Entry 7VAN (electron microscopy, 3.00 A resolution); this record covers chains G and H of the 12 polymer chains in the assembly.

== Chain G ==
Molecule: V-type ATP synthase subunit D
From: Thermus thermophilus HB8
Reference sequence: O87880 (VATD_THET8); numbering as in UniProt (aligned over 1-223)
Amino-acid sequence (223 residues; numbered 1 to 223; the number before each row is that of its first residue):
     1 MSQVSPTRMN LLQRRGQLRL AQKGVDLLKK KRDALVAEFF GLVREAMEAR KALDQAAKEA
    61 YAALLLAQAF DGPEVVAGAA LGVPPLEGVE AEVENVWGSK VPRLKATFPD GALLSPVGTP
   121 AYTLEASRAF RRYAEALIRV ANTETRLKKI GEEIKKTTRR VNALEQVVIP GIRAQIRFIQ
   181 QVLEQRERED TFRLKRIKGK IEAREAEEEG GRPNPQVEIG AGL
Disordered / not traced: 1-3, 210-223

== Chain H ==
Molecule: V-type ATP synthase subunit F
From: Thermus thermophilus HB8
Reference sequence: P74903 (VATF_THET8); numbering as in UniProt (aligned over 1-104)
Amino-acid sequence (104 residues; numbered 1 to 104; the number before each row is that of its first residue):
     1 MAVIADPETA QGFRLAGLEG YGASSAEEAQ SLLETLVERG GYALVAVDEA LLPDPERAVE
    61 RLMRGRDLPV LLPIAGLKEA FQGHDVEGYM RELVRKTIGF DIKL

== Chain G / chain H interface ==
Pairs across the interface (56):
  Phe39(G) - Thr97(H)
  Val43(G) - Met90(H)  hydrophobic
  Val43(G) - Val94(H)  hydrophobic
  Met47(G) - Val86(H)
  Met47(G) - Met90(H)  hydrophobic
  Arg50(G) - Leu72(H)
  Arg50(G) - Pro73(H)  hydrogen bond (side chain-backbone)
  Arg50(G) - Tyr89(H)  hydrogen bond
  Arg50(G) - Met90(H)
  Lys58(G) - Ala80(H)
  Lys58(G) - Phe81(H)
  Tyr61(G) - Leu77(H)  hydrophobic
  Tyr61(G) - Phe81(H)  hydrophobic
  Ala62(G) - Phe81(H)  hydrophobic
  Leu64(G) - Glu8(H)
  Leu65(G) - Phe81(H)  hydrophobic
  Ala77(G) - Gln11(H)
  Ala79(G) - Leu15(H)
  Ala80(G) - Gln11(H)
  Ala80(G) - Arg14(H)
  Ala80(G) - Leu15(H)  hydrophobic
  Val83(G) - Arg14(H)
  Val83(G) - Leu15(H)
  Val83(G) - Gly17(H)
  Pro84(G) - Arg14(H)
  Pro84(G) - Gly17(H)
  Pro85(G) - Arg14(H)
  Pro85(G) - Gly17(H)
  Pro85(G) - Leu18(H)
  Pro85(G) - Glu19(H)
  Pro85(G) - Tyr42(H)  hydrogen bond (backbone-side chain)
  Leu86(G) - Met1(H)
  Leu86(G) - Gly17(H)  hydrogen bond (backbone-backbone)
  Gly88(G) - Met1(H)
  Val89(G) - Met1(H)  hydrophobic
  Leu104(G) - Leu44(H)  hydrophobic
  Leu104(G) - Val70(H)  hydrophobic
  Leu113(G) - Leu15(H)
  Leu113(G) - Ala16(H)
  Leu113(G) - Gly17(H)
  Thr123(G) - Leu15(H)
  Ser127(G) - Leu15(H)  hydrogen bond (side chain-backbone)
  Ser127(G) - Ala16(H)
  Phe130(G) - Gly12(H)
  Phe130(G) - Ala16(H)  hydrophobic
  Arg131(G) - Ala16(H)
  Tyr133(G) - Phe13(H)  hydrophobic
  Tyr133(G) - Ile74(H)
  Ala134(G) - Leu18(H)  hydrophobic
  Leu137(G) - Ala46(H)  hydrophobic
  Leu137(G) - Leu72(H)  hydrophobic
  Leu137(G) - Ile74(H)  hydrophobic
  Val140(G) - Leu72(H)  hydrophobic
  Ala141(G) - Leu72(H)  hydrophobic
  Lys155(G) - Lys96(H)  hydrogen bond (side chain-backbone)
  Lys155(G) - Thr97(H)
Also at the interface, not in a pair above, chain G (40 interface residues in all): Phe40, Ala46, Asp54, Glu87, Ala91, Pro102, Ile138, Glu144, Leu147, Gly151
Also at the interface, not in a pair above, chain H (36 interface residues in all): Thr9, Ala43, Asp67, Leu68, Glu87, Leu93, Ile98, Ile102, Lys103

== In short ==
40 residues of chain G and 36 residues of chain H are in contact, with 6 hydrogen bonds. Among the polar pairs
are Arg50(G)-Pro73(H), Arg50(G)-Tyr89(H) and Pro85(G)-Tyr42(H).
Chain G is V-type ATP synthase subunit D and chain H is V-type ATP synthase subunit F, both from Thermus
thermophilus HB8; the structure, V1EG of V/A-ATPase from Thermus thermophilus, high ATP, state2-1, was
determined by electron microscopy (same publication as 7VAI, 7VAJ, 7VAK, 7VAL, 7VAM, 7VAO and 11 further
entries).
